PDB entry 8QP8 | electron microscopy, 3.50 A resolution | chains 5 and A of the 15 polymer chains in the assembly

# Chain 5
Molecule: U5 snRNA
From: Homo sapiens
Sequence (117 nucleotides; row label = number of the first residue in the row):
     1 AUACUCUGGUUUCUCUUCAGAUCGCAUAAAUCUUUCGCCUUUUACUAAAG
    51 AUUUCCGUGGAGAGGAACAACUCUGAGUCUUAACCCAAUUUUUUGAGGCC
   101 UUGCUUUGGCAAGGCUA
Not modelled in the structure: 1-2, 39-43, 79-117

# Chain A
Name: Pre-mRNA-processing-splicing factor 8
From: Homo sapiens
UniProt: Q6P2Q9 (PRP8_HUMAN); residues 1-2335 here = UniProt positions 1-2335
Chain sequence (2335 residues; numbered 1 to 2335; the number before each row is that of its first residue):
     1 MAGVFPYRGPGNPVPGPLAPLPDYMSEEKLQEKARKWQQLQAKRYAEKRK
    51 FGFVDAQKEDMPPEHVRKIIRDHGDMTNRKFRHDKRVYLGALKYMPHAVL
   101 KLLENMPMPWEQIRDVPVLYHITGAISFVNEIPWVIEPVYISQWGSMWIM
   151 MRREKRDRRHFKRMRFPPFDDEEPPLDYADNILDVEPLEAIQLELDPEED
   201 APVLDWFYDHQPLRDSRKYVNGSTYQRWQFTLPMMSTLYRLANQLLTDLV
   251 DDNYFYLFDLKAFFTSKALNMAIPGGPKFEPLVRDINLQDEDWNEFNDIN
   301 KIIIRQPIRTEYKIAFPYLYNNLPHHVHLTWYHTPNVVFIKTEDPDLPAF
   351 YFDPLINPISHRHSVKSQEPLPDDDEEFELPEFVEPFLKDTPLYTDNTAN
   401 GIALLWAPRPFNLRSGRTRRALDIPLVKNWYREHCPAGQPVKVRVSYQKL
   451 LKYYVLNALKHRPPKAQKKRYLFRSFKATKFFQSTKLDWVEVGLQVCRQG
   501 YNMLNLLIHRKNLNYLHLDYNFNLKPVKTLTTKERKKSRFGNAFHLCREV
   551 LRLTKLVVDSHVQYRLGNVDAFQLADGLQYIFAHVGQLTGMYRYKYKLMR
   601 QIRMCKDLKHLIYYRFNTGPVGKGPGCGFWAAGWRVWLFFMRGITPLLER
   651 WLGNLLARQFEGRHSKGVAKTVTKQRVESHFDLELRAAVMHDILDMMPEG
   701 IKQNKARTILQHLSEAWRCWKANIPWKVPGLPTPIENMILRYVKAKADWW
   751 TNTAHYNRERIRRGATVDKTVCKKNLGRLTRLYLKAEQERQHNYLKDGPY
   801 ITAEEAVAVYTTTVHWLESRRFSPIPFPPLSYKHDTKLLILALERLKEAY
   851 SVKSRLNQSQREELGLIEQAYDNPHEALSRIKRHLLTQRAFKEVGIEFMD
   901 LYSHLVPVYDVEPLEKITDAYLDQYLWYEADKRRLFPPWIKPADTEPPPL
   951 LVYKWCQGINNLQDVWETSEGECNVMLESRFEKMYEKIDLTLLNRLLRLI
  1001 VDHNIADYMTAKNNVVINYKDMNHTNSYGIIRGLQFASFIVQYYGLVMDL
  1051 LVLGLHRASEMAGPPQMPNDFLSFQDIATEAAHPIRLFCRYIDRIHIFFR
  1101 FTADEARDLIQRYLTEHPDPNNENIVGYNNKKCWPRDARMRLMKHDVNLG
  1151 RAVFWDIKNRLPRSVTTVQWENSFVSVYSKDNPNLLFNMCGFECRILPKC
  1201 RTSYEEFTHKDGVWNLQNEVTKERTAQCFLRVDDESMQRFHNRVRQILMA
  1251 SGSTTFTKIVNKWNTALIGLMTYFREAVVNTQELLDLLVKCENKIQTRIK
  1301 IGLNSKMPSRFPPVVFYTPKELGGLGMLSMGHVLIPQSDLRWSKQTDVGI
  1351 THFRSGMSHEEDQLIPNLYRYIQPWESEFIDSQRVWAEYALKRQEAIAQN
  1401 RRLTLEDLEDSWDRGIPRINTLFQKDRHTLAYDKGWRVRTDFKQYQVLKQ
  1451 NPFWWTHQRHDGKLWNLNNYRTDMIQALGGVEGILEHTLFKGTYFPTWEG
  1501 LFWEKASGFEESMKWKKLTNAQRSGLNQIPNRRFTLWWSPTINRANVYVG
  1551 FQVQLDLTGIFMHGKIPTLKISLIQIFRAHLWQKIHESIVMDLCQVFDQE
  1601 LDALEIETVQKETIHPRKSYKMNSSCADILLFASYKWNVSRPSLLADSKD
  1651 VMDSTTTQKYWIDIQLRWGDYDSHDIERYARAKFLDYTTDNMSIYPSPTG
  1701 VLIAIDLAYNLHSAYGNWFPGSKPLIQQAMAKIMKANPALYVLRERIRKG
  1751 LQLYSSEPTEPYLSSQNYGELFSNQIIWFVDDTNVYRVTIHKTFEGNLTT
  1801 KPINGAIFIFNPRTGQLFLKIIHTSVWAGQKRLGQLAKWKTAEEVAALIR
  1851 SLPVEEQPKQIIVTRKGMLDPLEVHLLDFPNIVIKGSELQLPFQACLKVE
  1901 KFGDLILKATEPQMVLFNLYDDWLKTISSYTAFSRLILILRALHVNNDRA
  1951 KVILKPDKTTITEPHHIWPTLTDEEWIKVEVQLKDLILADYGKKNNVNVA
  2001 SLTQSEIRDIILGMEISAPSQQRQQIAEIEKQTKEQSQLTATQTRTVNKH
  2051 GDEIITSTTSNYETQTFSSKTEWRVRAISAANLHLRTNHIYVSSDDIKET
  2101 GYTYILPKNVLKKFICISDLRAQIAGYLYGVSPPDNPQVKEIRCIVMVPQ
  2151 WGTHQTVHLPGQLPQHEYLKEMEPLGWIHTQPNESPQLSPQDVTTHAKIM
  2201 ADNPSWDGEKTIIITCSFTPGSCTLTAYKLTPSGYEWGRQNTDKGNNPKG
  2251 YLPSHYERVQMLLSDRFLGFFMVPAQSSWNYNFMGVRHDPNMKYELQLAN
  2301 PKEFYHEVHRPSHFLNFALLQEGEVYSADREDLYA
Not modelled in the structure: 1-57, 74-83, 363-368, 659-678, 1356-1362, 1756-2067, 2320-2324
Curated features (UniProtKB/Swiss-Prot):
  - region: Met1513 to Leu1526 (Important for branch point selection), Pro2301 to Ala2335 (Required for interaction with EFTUD2 and SNRNP200)
  - modified residue: Ala2 (N-acetylalanine), Ser859 (Phosphoserine), Ser1358 (Phosphoserine), Lys1425 (N6,N6-dimethyllysine), Lys1463 (N6-acetyllysine)
  - natural variant: Pro2301 (P2301T: In RP13), Phe2304 (F2304L: In RP13), His2309 (H2309P: In RP13; H2309R: In RP13), Arg2310 (R2310G: In RP13; R2310K: In RP13), Phe2314 (F2314L: In RP13), Tyr2334 (Y2334N: In RP13)
  - mutagenesis: Val1788 (V1788D: Strongly reduced interaction with RNA), Thr1789 (T1789P: Strongly reduced interaction with RNA)

# How chain 5 and chain A interact
Residue-residue contacts (98; chain 5 residue first):
  U11(5) with Arg217(A), hydrogen bond to the sugar; Asn221(A), sugar contact; Gly222(A), phosphate contact; Ser223(A), phosphate contact
  U12(5) with Gly222(A), phosphate contact; Ser223(A), hydrogen bond to the phosphate; Thr224(A), hydrogen bond to the phosphate
  C13(5) with Thr224(A), phosphate contact
  U14(5) with Arg474(A), salt bridge to the phosphate
  C15(5) with Arg474(A), salt bridge to the phosphate
  U16(5) with Arg470(A), salt bridge to the phosphate
  U17(5) with Lys468(A), salt bridge to the phosphate; Lys469(A), base contact; Arg470(A), salt bridge to the phosphate
  C18(5) with Gln467(A), base contact; Lys468(A), salt bridge to the phosphate; Lys469(A), base contact
  A19(5) with Ala466(A), base contact; Gln467(A), hydrogen bond to the base; Lys469(A), base contact
  G20(5) with Pro463(A), base contact; Pro464(A), hydrogen bond to the base; Lys465(A), base contact; Ala466(A), base contact
  C23(5) with His461(A), salt bridge to the phosphate; Pro463(A), phosphate contact; Pro464(A), phosphate contact; Lys465(A), hydrogen bond to the base; Gln467(A), base contact
  G24(5) with Arg417(A), salt bridge to the phosphate; Arg420(A), base contact; Pro464(A), base contact; Arg642(A), base contact
  C25(5) with Arg409(A), hydrogen bond to the sugar; Arg419(A), sugar contact
  A26(5) with Arg419(A), salt bridge to the phosphate; Leu422(A), sugar contact; Asp423(A), sugar contact; Pro425(A), phosphate contact; Lys428(A), salt bridge to the phosphate; His461(A), base contact; Arg635(A), hydrogen bond to the phosphate; Phe639(A), sugar contact
  U27(5) with Lys428(A), salt bridge to the phosphate; Asn457(A), base contact; His461(A), base contact; Arg635(A), salt bridge to the phosphate; Phe639(A), sugar contact; Arg642(A), hydrogen bond to the sugar
  A28(5) with Asn457(A), hydrogen bond to the phosphate; Arg600(A), salt bridge to the phosphate; Gln601(A), phosphate contact; Phe639(A), hydrogen bond to the sugar; Phe640(A), sugar contact; Arg642(A), base contact; Gly643(A), hydrogen bond to the sugar
  A29(5) with Lys595(A), phosphate contact; Gln601(A), phosphate contact; Gly643(A), sugar contact; Leu647(A), sugar contact
  A30(5) with Lys595(A), salt bridge to the phosphate; Lys597(A), salt bridge to the phosphate; Leu647(A), sugar contact
  U35(5) with Arg284(A), hydrogen bond to the sugar
  C36(5) with Arg284(A), sugar contact
  C45(5) with Tyr596(A), sugar contact; Lys597(A), sugar contact; Met599(A), base contact; Arg603(A), hydrogen bond to the base
  U46(5) with Arg603(A), hydrogen bond to the sugar
  A47(5) with Glu280(A), phosphate contact
  A48(5) with Lys267(A), hydrogen bond to the phosphate; Phe279(A), phosphate contact; Glu280(A), hydrogen bond to the phosphate; Pro281(A), sugar contact; Lys452(A), salt bridge to the phosphate
  A49(5) with Lys267(A), salt bridge to the phosphate; Lys460(A), salt bridge to the phosphate
  U53(5) with Lys465(A), salt bridge to the phosphate
  U54(5) with Pro646(A), sugar contact
  C55(5) with His97(A), hydrogen bond to the phosphate; Arg642(A), hydrogen bond to the sugar; Thr645(A), sugar contact; Pro646(A), sugar contact
  C56(5) with His97(A), salt bridge to the phosphate; Leu100(A), sugar contact; Arg420(A), hydrogen bond to the sugar; Arg642(A), hydrogen bond to the base
  G57(5) with Lys101(A), salt bridge to the phosphate; Ile132(A), phosphate contact; Arg420(A), sugar contact; Pro464(A), base contact; Tyr471(A), sugar contact
  U58(5) with Ile132(A), phosphate contact; Trp134(A), phosphate contact
  G59(5) with Gln226(A), phosphate contact; Lys469(A), base contact
  G60(5) with Lys469(A), hydrogen bond to the base
Interface residues without a listed pair, chain 5 (37 interface residues in all): G50, A51, U52, A61
Interface residues without a listed pair, chain A (68 interface residues in all): Glu104, Glu137, Tyr225, Arg227, Leu282, Tyr431, Leu456, Ala458, Leu459, Arg462, Leu472, Ser475, Met604, Ile644, Arg650

# In short
The interface between chain 5 and chain A involves 37 residues on one side and 68 on the other, with 22
hydrogen bonds and 21 salt bridges. Polar contacts include A19(5)-Gln467(A), G20(5)-Pro464(A) and
C23(5)-Lys465(A). UniProt lists 2 mutagenesis sites on chain A.
Here chain 5 is U5 snRNA and chain A is Pre-mRNA-processing-splicing factor 8, both from Homo sapiens. Entry
8QP8 (Cryo-EM Structure of Pre-B Complex (core part)) was determined by electron microscopy (same publication
as 8QOZ, 8QP9, 8QPA, 8QPB, 8QPE and 8QPK).
